Entry 4W1Y (X-ray diffraction, 3.20 A resolution); this record covers chains A and B.

Chain A:
Name: Tryptophanase
Organism: Escherichia coli
Notes: EC 4.1.99.1
UniProtKB: P0A853 (TNAA_ECOLI); residues 5-471 here = UniProt positions 5-471
Sequence (467 residues; row label = number of the first residue in the row):
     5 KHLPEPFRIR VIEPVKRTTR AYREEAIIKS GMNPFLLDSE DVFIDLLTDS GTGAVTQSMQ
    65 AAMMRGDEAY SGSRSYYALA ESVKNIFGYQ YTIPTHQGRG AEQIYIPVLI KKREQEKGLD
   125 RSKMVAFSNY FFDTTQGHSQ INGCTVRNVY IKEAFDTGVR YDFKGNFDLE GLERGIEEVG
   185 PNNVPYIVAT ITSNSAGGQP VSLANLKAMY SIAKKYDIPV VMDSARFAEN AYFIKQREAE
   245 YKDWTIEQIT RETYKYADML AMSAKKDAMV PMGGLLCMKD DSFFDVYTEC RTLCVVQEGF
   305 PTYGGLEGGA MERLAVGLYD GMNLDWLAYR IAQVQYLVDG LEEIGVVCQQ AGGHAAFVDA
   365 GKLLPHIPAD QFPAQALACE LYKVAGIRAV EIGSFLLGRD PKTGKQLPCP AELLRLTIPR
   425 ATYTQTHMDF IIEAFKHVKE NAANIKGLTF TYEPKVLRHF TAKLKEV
Not modelled in the structure: 399-413, 455-471
Modified / non-standard residues: Lys270 ((2S)-2-amino-6-[[3-hydroxy-2-methyl-5-(phosphonooxymethyl)pyridin-4-yl]methylideneamino]hexanoic acid; LLP)

Chain B:
Name: Tryptophanase
Organism: Escherichia coli
Notes: EC 4.1.99.1
UniProtKB: P0A853 (TNAA_ECOLI); numbering as in UniProt (aligned over 5-471)
Sequence (467 residues; row label = number of the first residue in the row):
     5 KHLPEPFRIR VIEPVKRTTR AYREEAIIKS GMNPFLLDSE DVFIDLLTDS GTGAVTQSMQ
    65 AAMMRGDEAY SGSRSYYALA ESVKNIFGYQ YTIPTHQGRG AEQIYIPVLI KKREQEKGLD
   125 RSKMVAFSNY FFDTTQGHSQ INGCTVRNVY IKEAFDTGVR YDFKGNFDLE GLERGIEEVG
   185 PNNVPYIVAT ITSNSAGGQP VSLANLKAMY SIAKKYDIPV VMDSARFAEN AYFIKQREAE
   245 YKDWTIEQIT RETYKYADML AMSAKKDAMV PMGGLLCMKD DSFFDVYTEC RTLCVVQEGF
   305 PTYGGLEGGA MERLAVGLYD GMNLDWLAYR IAQVQYLVDG LEEIGVVCQQ AGGHAAFVDA
   365 GKLLPHIPAD QFPAQALACE LYKVAGIRAV EIGSFLLGRD PKTGKQLPCP AELLRLTIPR
   425 ATYTQTHMDF IIEAFKHVKE NAANIKGLTF TYEPKVLRHF TAKLKEV
Not modelled in the structure: 135-148, 303-308, 399-412
What the authors report for this chain:
  - conformationally variable residues (domain motion): Ala373

How chain A and chain B interact:
Residue-residue contacts (91; chain A residue first):
  His6(A) - Thr430(B)
  Leu7(A) - Thr430(B)
  Pro8(A) - Arg21(B)
  Pro8(A) - Thr430(B)
  Pro8(A) - His431(B)
  Pro8(A) - Phe434(B)  hydrophobic
  Glu9(A) - Phe47(B)
  Glu9(A) - Thr428(B)  hydrogen bond
  Glu9(A) - Thr430(B)
  Glu9(A) - His431(B)  hydrogen bond (backbone-side chain)
  Pro10(A) - Pro18(B)
  Pro10(A) - Val19(B)  hydrogen bond (backbone-backbone)
  Phe11(A) - Ile16(B)  hydrophobic
  Phe11(A) - Glu17(B)
  Phe11(A) - Pro18(B)  hydrophobic
  Phe11(A) - Val19(B)
  Phe11(A) - His431(B)
  Arg12(A) - Ile16(B)
  Arg12(A) - Glu17(B)  hydrogen bond (backbone-backbone)
  Arg12(A) - Val19(B)
  Arg12(A) - Val46(B)  hydrogen bond (side chain-backbone)
  Arg12(A) - Phe47(B)  hydrogen bond (side chain-backbone)
  Arg12(A) - Ile48(B)
  Arg12(A) - Asp49(B)  salt bridge
  Arg12(A) - Thr426(B)
  Arg12(A) - Tyr427(B)
  Ile13(A) - Ile13(B)  hydrophobic
  Ile13(A) - Val15(B)
  Ile13(A) - Ala425(B)
  Ile13(A) - Thr426(B)  hydrogen bond (backbone-backbone)
  Arg14(A) - Val15(B)  hydrogen bond (backbone-backbone)
  Arg14(A) - Ile16(B)
  Arg14(A) - Glu17(B)
  Arg14(A) - Thr56(B)  hydrogen bond (side chain-backbone)
  Arg14(A) - Gly57(B)  hydrogen bond (side chain-backbone)
  Arg14(A) - Ala58(B)
  Arg14(A) - Val59(B)  hydrogen bond (backbone-backbone)
  Arg14(A) - Thr426(B)  hydrogen bond
  Val15(A) - Ile13(B)
  Val15(A) - Arg14(B)  hydrogen bond (backbone-backbone)
  Val15(A) - Val15(B)  hydrogen bond (backbone-backbone)
  Val15(A) - Val59(B)
  Val15(A) - Gln64(B)
  Ile16(A) - Phe11(B)  hydrophobic
  Ile16(A) - Arg12(B)
  Ile16(A) - Val59(B)  hydrogen bond (backbone-backbone)
  Ile16(A) - Thr60(B)
  Ile16(A) - Gln61(B)  hydrogen bond (backbone-backbone)
  Glu17(A) - Phe11(B)
  Glu17(A) - Arg12(B)  hydrogen bond (backbone-backbone)
  Glu17(A) - Arg14(B)
  Glu17(A) - Gln61(B)
  Pro18(A) - Pro10(B)
  Pro18(A) - Phe11(B)  hydrophobic
  Pro18(A) - Thr60(B)
  Val19(A) - Pro10(B)  hydrogen bond (backbone-backbone)
  Val19(A) - Phe11(B)  hydrophobic
  Arg21(A) - Asp329(B)
  Val46(A) - Arg12(B)  hydrogen bond (backbone-side chain)
  Phe47(A) - Arg12(B)
  Ile48(A) - Arg12(B)
  Asp49(A) - Arg12(B)
  Thr56(A) - Arg14(B)  hydrogen bond (backbone-side chain)
  Gly57(A) - Arg14(B)  hydrogen bond (backbone-side chain)
  Ala58(A) - Ile13(B)
  Ala58(A) - Arg14(B)
  Ala58(A) - Ile16(B)  hydrophobic
  Val59(A) - Arg14(B)  hydrogen bond (backbone-backbone)
  Val59(A) - Val15(B)
  Val59(A) - Ile16(B)  hydrogen bond (backbone-backbone)
  Thr60(A) - Ile16(B)
  Gln61(A) - Ile16(B)  hydrogen bond (backbone-backbone)
  Gln61(A) - Glu17(B)
  Gln64(A) - Val15(B)
  Gln64(A) - Gln64(B)  hydrogen bond
  Asp329(A) - Arg21(B)  hydrogen bond (side chain-backbone)
  Ala425(A) - Ile13(B)
  Thr426(A) - Arg12(B)
  Thr426(A) - Ile13(B)  hydrogen bond (backbone-backbone)
  Thr426(A) - Arg14(B)  hydrogen bond
  Tyr427(A) - Arg12(B)  hydrogen bond
  Thr428(A) - Glu9(B)  hydrogen bond
  Thr428(A) - Thr428(B)
  Gln429(A) - Thr430(B)  hydrogen bond
  Gln429(A) - Asp433(B)
  Thr430(A) - His6(B)
  Thr430(A) - Leu7(B)
  Thr430(A) - Pro8(B)
  Thr430(A) - Gln429(B)  hydrogen bond
  His431(A) - Pro8(B)
  His431(A) - Glu9(B)  salt bridge
Other interface residues (no listed pair), chain A (37 interface residues in all): Ser43, Asp433, Phe434
Other interface residues (no listed pair), chain B (37 interface residues in all): Lys20

In short:
Chain A and chain B each contribute 37 residues to their interface; the contacts include 32 hydrogen bonds and
2 salt bridges. Polar pairs include Arg12(A)-Asp49(B), His431(A)-Glu9(B) and Glu9(A)-Thr428(B). From the
paper: conformational variability at Ala373(B).
Chain A is Tryptophanase and chain B is Tryptophanase, both from Escherichia coli; the structure, Crystal
structure of Escherichia coli Tryptophanase in 'semi-holo' form, was determined by X-ray diffraction (same
publication as 4W4H).
